1JIB - chain A; structure by X-ray diffraction, 3.30 A resolution.

[Chain A]
Name: Neopullulanase
Organism: Thermoactinomyces vulgaris
Notes: EC 3.2.1.135
UniProtKB: Q08751 (NEPU2_THEVU); residue numbers follow UniProt; this construct covers 1-585
Sequence (585 residues; row label = number of the first residue in the row):
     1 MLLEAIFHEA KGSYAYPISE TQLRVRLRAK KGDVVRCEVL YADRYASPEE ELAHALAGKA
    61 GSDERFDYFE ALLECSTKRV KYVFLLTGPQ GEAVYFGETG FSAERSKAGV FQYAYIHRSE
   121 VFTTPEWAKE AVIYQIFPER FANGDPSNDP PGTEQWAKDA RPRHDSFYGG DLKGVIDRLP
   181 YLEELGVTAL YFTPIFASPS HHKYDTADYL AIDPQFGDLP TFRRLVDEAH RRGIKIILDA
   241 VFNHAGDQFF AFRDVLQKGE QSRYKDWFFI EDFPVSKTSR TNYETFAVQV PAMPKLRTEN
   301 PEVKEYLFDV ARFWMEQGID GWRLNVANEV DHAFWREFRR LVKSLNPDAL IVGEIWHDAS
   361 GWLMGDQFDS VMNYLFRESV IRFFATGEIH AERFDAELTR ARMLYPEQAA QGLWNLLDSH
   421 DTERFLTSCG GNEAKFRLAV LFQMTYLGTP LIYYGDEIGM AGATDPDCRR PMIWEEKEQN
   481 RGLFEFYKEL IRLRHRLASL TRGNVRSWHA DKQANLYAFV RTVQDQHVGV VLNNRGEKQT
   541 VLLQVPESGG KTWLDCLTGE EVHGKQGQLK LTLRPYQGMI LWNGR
Differences from the reference sequence: engineered mutation Asn325 (Asp in Q08751)
Curated features (UniProtKB/Swiss-Prot):
  - active site: Glu354 (Proton donor)
  - binding site (Ca(2+)): Asn143, Asp145, Asn148, Asp149, Gly169, Asp171
  - binding site (substrate): His244, Arg323, His420, Asp421, Asp465, Arg469
  - site: Asp421 (Transition state stabilizer)

[In short]
From UniProt: active-site residue Glu354, 6 Ca2+-binding residues and 6 substrate-binding residues.
Chain A is Neopullulanase (Thermoactinomyces vulgaris); the structure, Complex of Alpha-amylase II (TVA II)
from Thermoactinomyces vulgaris R-47 with Maltotetraose Based on a Crystal ..., was determined by X-ray
diffraction, deposited together with 1JL8.
